Entry 2Y06 (X-ray diffraction, 2.50 A resolution); this record covers chains H and P of the 3 polymer chains in the assembly.

Chain H:
Molecule: Anti-np murine germline monoclonal antibody bbe6.12h3, heavy chain
Organism: Mus musculus
Notes: antibody fragment or engineered binder
Amino-acid sequence (220 residues; row label = number of the first residue in the row):
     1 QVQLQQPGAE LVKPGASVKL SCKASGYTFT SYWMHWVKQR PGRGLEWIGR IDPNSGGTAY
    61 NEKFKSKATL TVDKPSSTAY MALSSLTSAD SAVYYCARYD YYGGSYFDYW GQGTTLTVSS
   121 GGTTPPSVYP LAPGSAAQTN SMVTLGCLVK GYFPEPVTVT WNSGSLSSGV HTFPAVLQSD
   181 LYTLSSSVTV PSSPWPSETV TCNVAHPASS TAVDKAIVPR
Not modelled in the structure: 136-140
Disulfide bonds: Cys22-Cys96, Cys147-Cys202

Chain P:
Molecule: Phage display derived antigen
Notes: fragment: peptide, residues 1-12
Amino-acid sequence (12 residues; numbered 0 to 11; the number before each row is that of its first residue; numbering starts at 0):
     0 GDPRPSYISH LL
Not modelled in the structure: 0, 11

Interface between chain H and chain P:
Pairs across the interface (13):
  Trp33(H) - Tyr6(P)
  Trp33(H) - Ser8(P)
  Arg50(H) - Ser8(P)  hydrogen bond (side chain-backbone)
  Arg50(H) - His9(P)  hydrogen bond (side chain-backbone)
  Asp52(H) - His9(P)
  Asp52(H) - Leu10(P)
  Ser55(H) - Leu10(P)  hydrogen bond (side chain-backbone)
  Gly57(H) - His9(P)
  Gly57(H) - Leu10(P)  hydrogen bond (backbone-backbone)
  Tyr99(H) - Ser5(P)  hydrogen bond
  Tyr101(H) - Tyr6(P)
  Gly103(H) - Asp1(P)  hydrogen bond (backbone-backbone)
  Gly104(H) - Ser5(P)
Other interface residues (no listed pair), chain H (11 interface residues in all): Ile51, Thr58
Other interface residues (no listed pair), chain P (7 interface residues in all): Ile7

In short:
11 residues of chain H face 7 of chain P across their interface; the contacts include 6 hydrogen bonds. Among
the polar pairs are Arg50(H)-Ser8(P), Arg50(H)-His9(P) and Ser55(H)-Leu10(P).
Here chain H is Anti-np murine germline monoclonal antibody bbe6.12h3, heavy chain (Mus musculus) and chain P
is Phage display derived antigen. Entry 2Y06 (Crystal structure analysis of the anti-(4-hydroxy-3-nitrophenyl)
- acetyl murine germline antibody bbe6.12h3 fab fragment in complex ...) was determined by X-ray diffraction,
deposited together with 4A6Y, 2XZQ, 2Y07 and 2Y36.
